4AOE - chains A and B of the 5 polymer chains in the assembly; structure by electron microscopy, 6.00 A resolution (low resolution: residue-level contacts below are approximate; hydrogen-bond / salt-bridge calls are withheld).

Chain A (and B):
Molecule: Acetylcholine-binding protein type 2
Organism: Biomphalaria glabrata
Notes: chain B of this document is another copy of the same molecule, construct and numbering; everything in this record applies to it too
Sequence (205 residues; each row starts with the number of its first residue):
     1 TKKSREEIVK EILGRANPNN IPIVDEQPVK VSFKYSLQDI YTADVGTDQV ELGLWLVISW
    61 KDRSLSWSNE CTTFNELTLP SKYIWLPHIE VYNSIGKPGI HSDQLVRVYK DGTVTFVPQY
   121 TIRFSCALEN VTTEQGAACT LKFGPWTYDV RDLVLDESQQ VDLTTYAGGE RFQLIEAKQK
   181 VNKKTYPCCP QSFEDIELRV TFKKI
Disulfide bonds: C126-C139, C188-C189
What the authors report for this chain:
  - post-translational modification sites: N130 (proposed by the authors, not directly observed)

How chain A and chain B interact:
Residue-residue contacts - 66 pairs, chain A then chain B:
  P18(A) with K10(B)
  N19(A) with K10(B); Y83(B)
  N20(A) with K10(B)
  I21(A) with T1(B); R5(B); E6(B)
  P22(A) with T1(B); E6(B)
  I23(A) with T1(B); K2(B); K3(B); E6(B)
  V24(A) with T1(B); K2(B); K3(B); S4(B); E6(B)
  D25(A) with T1(B); K2(B); K3(B)
  E26(A) with T1(B); K2(B)
  Q27(A) with T1(B); K2(B)
  P28(A) with T1(B)
  V29(A) with T1(B)
  V45(A) with R171(B)
  G46(A) with R171(B)
  T47(A) with Y41(B)
  D48(A) with Y41(B); R171(B)
  Q49(A) with Y41(B)
  H88(A) with P80(B); D103(B); Q104(B); L105(B)
  I89(A) with D103(B)
  E90(A) with H101(B); S102(B); D103(B)
  V91(A) with H101(B)
  Y92(A) with H101(B); Q119(B)
  S94(A) with H101(B); T121(B)
  I95(A) with Y41(B); E51(B); H101(B); T121(B)
  W146(A) with S102(B); D103(B); V117(B); Q119(B)
  T147(A) with T78(B); L105(B); V106(B); R107(B)
  Y148(A) with T78(B); L105(B)
  D149(A) with R107(B)
  R151(A) with F74(B); E76(B)
  D152(A) with F74(B); R107(B)
  Q191(A) with E76(B)
Interface residues without a listed pair, chain A (34 interface residues in all): D44, N93, K97
Interface residues without a listed pair, chain B (30 interface residues in all): T42, N75, L79, I100, P118
Interface features reported in the paper:
  - pairs named by the authors: D48(A)-R171(B), R151(A)-E76(B)

Overview:
34 residues of chain A and 30 residues of chain B are in contact. The paper describes contacts between D48(A)
and R171(B) and R151(A) and E76(B). The paper reports a modification site at N130(A).
Chain A and chain B are both Acetylcholine-binding protein type 2 (Biomphalaria glabrata); the structure,
Biomphalaria glabrata Acetylcholine-binding protein type 2 (BgAChBP2), was determined by electron microscopy,
deposited together with 4AOD.
